1K03 - chain A; structure by X-ray diffraction, 2.70 A resolution.

== Chain A ==
Protein: NADPH dehydrogenase 1
Organism: Saccharomyces cerevisiae
Notes: EC 1.6.99.1
Reference sequence: Q02899 (OYE1_SACPS); residue numbers follow UniProt; this construct covers 1-399
Sequence (399 residues; each row starts with the number of its first residue):
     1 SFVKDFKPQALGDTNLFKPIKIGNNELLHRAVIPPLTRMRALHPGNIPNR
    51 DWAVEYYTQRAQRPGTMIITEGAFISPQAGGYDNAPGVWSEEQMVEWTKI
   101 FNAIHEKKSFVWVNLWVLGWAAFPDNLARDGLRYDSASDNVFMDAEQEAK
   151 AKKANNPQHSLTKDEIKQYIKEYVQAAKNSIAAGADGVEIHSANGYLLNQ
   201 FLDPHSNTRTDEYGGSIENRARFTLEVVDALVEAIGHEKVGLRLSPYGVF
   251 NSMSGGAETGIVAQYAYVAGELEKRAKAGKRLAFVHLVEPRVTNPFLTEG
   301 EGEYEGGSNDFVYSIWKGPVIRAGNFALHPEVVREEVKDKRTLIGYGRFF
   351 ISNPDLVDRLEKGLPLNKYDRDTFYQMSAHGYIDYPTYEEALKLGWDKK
Sequence notes: engineered mutation Asn114 (Gln in Q02899)
Small-molecule neighbours:
  - FMN (flavin mononucleotide): Pro34, Pro35, Leu36, Thr37, Glu71, Gly72, Asn114, His191, Asn194, Arg243, Val288, Val292, Pro295, Ala323, Gly324, Asn325, Gly345, Tyr346, Gly347, Arg348, Ile351, Phe374, Tyr375
  - P-hydroxybenzaldehyde (HBA): Thr37, Trp116, His191, Asn194, Tyr196, Phe250, Pro295, Phe296, Tyr375

== In short ==
Ligands of chain A: flavin mononucleotide and P-hydroxybenzaldehyde.
Chain A is NADPH dehydrogenase 1 (Saccharomyces cerevisiae); the structure, Crystal Structure of Old Yellow
Enzyme Mutant Gln114Asn Complexed with Para-hydroxy Benzaldehyde, was determined by X-ray diffraction together
with 1K02 from the same study.
